PDB entry 1I3Q | X-ray diffraction, 3.10 A resolution | chains A and H of the 10 polymer chains in the assembly

# Chain A
Molecule: DNA-directed RNA polymerase II largest subunit
From: Saccharomyces cerevisiae
Notes: EC 2.7.7.6
UniProtKB: P04050 (RPB1_YEAST); residue numbers follow UniProt; this construct covers 1-1733
Amino-acid sequence (1733 residues; each row starts with the number of its first residue):
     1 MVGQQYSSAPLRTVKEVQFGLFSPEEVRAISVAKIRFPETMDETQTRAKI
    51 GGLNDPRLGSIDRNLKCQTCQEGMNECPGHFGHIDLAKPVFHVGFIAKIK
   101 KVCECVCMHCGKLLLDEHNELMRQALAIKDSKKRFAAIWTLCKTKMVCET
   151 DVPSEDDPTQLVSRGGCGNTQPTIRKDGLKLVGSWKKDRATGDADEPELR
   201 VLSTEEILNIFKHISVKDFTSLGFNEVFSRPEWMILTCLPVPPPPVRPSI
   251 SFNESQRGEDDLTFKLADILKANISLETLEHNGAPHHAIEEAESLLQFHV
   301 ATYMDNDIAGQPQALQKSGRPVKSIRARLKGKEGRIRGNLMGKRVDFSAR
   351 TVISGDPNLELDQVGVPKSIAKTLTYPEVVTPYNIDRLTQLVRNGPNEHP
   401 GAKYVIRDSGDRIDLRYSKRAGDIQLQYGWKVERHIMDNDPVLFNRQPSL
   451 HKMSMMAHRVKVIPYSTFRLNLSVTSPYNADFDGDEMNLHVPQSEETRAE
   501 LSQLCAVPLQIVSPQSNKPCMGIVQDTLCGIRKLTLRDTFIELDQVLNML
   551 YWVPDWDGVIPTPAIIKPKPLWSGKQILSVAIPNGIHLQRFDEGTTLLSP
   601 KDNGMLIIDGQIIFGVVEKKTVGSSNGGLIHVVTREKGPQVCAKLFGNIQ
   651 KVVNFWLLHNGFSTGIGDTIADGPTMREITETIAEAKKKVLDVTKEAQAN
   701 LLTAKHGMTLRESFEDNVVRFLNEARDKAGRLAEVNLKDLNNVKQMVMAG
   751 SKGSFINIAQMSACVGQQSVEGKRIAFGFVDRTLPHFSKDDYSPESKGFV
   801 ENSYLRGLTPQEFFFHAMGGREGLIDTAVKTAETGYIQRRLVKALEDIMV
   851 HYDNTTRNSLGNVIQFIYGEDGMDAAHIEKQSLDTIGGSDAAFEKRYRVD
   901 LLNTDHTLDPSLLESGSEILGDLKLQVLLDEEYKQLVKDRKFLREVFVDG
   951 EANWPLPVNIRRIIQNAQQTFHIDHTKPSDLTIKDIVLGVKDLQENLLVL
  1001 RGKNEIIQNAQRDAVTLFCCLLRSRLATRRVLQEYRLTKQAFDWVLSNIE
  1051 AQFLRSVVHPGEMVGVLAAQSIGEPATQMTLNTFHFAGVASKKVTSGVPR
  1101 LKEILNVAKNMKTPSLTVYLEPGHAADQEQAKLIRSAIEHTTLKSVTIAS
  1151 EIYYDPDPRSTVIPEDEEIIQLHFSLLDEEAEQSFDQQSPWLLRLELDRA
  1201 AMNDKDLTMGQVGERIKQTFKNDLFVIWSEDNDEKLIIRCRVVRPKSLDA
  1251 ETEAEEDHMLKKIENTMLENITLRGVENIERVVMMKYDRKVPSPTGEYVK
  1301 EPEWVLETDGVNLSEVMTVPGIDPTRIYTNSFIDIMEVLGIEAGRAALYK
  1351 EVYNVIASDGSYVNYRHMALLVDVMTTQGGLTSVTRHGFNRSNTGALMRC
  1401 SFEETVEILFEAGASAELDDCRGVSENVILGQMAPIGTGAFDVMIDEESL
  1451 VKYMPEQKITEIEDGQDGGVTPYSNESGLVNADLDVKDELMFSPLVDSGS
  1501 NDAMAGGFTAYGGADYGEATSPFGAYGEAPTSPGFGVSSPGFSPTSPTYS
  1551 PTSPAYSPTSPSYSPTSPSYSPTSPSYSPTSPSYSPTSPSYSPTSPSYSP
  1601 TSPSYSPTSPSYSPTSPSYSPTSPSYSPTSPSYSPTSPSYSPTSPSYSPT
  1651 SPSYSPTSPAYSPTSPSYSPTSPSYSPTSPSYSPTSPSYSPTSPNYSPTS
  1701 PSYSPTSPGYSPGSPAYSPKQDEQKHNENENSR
Unresolved in the structure: 1, 1082-1091, 1177-1186, 1244-1253, 1446-1733
Bound ions: Zn2+ site 1: C67, C70, C77, H80; Zn2+ site 2: C107, C110, C167; Mg2+: D481, D483, D485
Swiss-Prot annotation at these positions:
  - region: P248 to D260 (Lid loop), N306 to K323 (Rudder loop), P810 to E822 (Bridging helix)
  - binding site (Zn(2+)): C67, C70, C77, H80, C107, C110, C148, C167
  - binding site (Mg(2+)): D481, D483, D485
  - modified residue: T1471 (Phosphothreonine)
  - cross-link (Glycyl lysine isopeptide (Lys-Gly)): K695 (interchain with G-Cter in ubiquitin), K1246 (interchain with G-Cter in ubiquitin), K1350 (interchain with G-Cter in ubiquitin)
  - natural variant: S1653 to P1659 (deletion: In strain: A364A)
  - mutagenesis: K1246 (K1246R: Impairs ubiquitination during transcription stress)
From the paper describing this entry:
  - Mg2+ coordination: D481, D483, D485

# Chain H
Molecule: DNA-directed RNA polymerase II 14.5KD polypeptide
From: Saccharomyces cerevisiae
Notes: EC 2.7.7.6
UniProtKB: P20436 (RPB8_YEAST); residues 1-146 here = UniProt positions 1-146
Amino-acid sequence (146 residues; each row starts with the number of its first residue):
     1 MSNTLFDDIFQVSEVDPGRYNKVCRIEAASTTQDQCKLTLDINVELFPVA
    51 AQDSLTVTIASSLNLEDTPANDSSATRSWRPPQAGDRSLADDYDYVMYGT
   101 AYKFEEVSKDLIAVYYSFGGLLMRLEGNYRNLNNLKQENAYLLIRR
Unresolved in the structure: 1, 64-75
Swiss-Prot annotation at these positions:
  - region: D16 to T39 (Non-specific ssDNA binding)
  - modified residue: S2 (N-acetylserine), T68 (Phosphothreonine)

# Chain A / chain H interface
Pairs across the interface (50):
  R537(A) with Y20(H); R25(H); G120(H), hydrogen bond (side chain-backbone); L122(H)
  D538(A) with Y20(H); N21(H), hydrogen bond (side chain-backbone); K22(H), hydrogen bond (side chain-backbone)
  F540(A) with V23(H), hydrophobic; N43(H)
  L543(A) with W79(H), hydrophobic
  I560(A) with S78(H); W79(H), hydrogen bond (backbone-backbone)
  T562(A) with Y98(H)
  P563(A) with W79(H); Y98(H)
  A564(A) with M97(H); Y98(H), hydrogen bond (backbone-backbone)
  I565(A) with N43(H); V96(H)
  I566(A) with V96(H), hydrogen bond (backbone-backbone); Y141(H), hydrophobic
  K567(A) with N43(H); L46(H); F47(H); D94(H); Y95(H); V96(H), hydrogen bond (backbone-backbone)
  P568(A) with L46(H); D94(H)
  K569(A) with L46(H)
  P570(A) with W79(H), hydrophobic
  W572(A) with W79(H), hydrophobic
  S573(A) with G119(H), hydrogen bond (side chain-backbone)
  K575(A) with G119(H)
  Q576(A) with G119(H)
  L597(A) with Y102(H); E105(H); Y115(H)
  L598(A) with R25(H), hydrogen bond (backbone-side chain); L122(H)
  S599(A) with L122(H)
  P600(A) with R25(H)
  K601(A) with Y20(H)
  D602(A) with Y20(H)
  I613(A) with S117(H), hydrogen bond (backbone-side chain); L122(H)
  K738(A) with R19(H)
  D739(A) with R19(H), salt bridge
  L740(A) with R19(H)
  D974(A) with K136(H), salt bridge
Other interface residues (no listed pair), chain A (37 interface residues in all): G558, V559, P561, L571, L606, I608, F614, T976
Other interface residues (no listed pair), chain H (32 interface residues in all): T39, D41, T76, R77, F118, L121, R124

# Summary
The interface between chain A and chain H involves 37 residues on one side and 32 on the other, with 10
hydrogen bonds and 2 salt bridges. Polar contacts include D739(A)-R19(H), D974(A)-K136(H) and R537(A)-G120(H).
The paper reports Mg2+ coordination by D481(A), D483(A) and D485(A).
Here chain A is DNA-directed RNA polymerase II largest subunit and chain H is DNA-directed RNA polymerase II
14.5KD polypeptide, both from Saccharomyces cerevisiae. Entry 1I3Q (RNA polymerase II crystal form I at 3.1 A
resolution) was determined by X-ray diffraction together with 1I50 from the same study.
